PDB entry 3O8C | X-ray diffraction, 2.00 A resolution | chains A and B of the 3 polymer chains in the assembly

== Chain A (and B) ==
Protein: HCV NS3 protease/helicase
Source organism: Hepatitis C virus subtype 1b
Notes: EC 3.4.21.98, 3.6.1.15, 3.6.4.13; chain B of this document is another copy of the same molecule, construct and numbering; everything in this record applies to it too
UniProtKB: Q99AU2 (Q99AU2_9HEPC); residues 3-631 here correspond to UniProt positions 1029-1657 (UniProt number = residue number + 1026)
Sequence (666 residues; numbered -36 to 631; 2 numbers in that range are skipped by the numbering (no residue carries them; nothing is unmodelled there); the number before each row is that of its first residue; numbers below 1 keep their minus sign (Met-36 is residue -36)):
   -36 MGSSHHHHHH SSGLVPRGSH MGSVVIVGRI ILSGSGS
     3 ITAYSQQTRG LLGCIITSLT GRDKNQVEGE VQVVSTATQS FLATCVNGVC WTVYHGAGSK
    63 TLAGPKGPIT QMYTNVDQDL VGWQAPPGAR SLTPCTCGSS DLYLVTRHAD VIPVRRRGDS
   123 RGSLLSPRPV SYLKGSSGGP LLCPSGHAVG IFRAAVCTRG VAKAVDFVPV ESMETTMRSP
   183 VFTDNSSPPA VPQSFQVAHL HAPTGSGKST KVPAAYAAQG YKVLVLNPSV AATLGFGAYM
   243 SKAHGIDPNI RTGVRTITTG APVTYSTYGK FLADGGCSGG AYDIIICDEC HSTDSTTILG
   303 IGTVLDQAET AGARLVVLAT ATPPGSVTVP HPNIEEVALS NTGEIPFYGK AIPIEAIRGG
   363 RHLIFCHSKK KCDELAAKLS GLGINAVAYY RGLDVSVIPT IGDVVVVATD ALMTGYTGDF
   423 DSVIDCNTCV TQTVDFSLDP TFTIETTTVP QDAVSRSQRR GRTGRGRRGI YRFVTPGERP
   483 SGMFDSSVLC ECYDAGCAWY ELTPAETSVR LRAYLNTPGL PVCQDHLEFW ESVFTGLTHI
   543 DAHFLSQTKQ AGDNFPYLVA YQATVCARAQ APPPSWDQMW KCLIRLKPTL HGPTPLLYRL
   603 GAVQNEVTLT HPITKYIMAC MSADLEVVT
Disordered / not traced: -36 to -16
Sequence notes: expression tag (-36 to 0)
Reported in the primary citation:
  - binding site for the 6-nt RNA strand: Val232, Gly255, Thr269, Lys272, Lys371, Arg393, Thr411, Thr416, Trp501
  - mutagenesis - T269A, T411A: decreased binding to ssRNA (citing earlier work)
  - mutagenesis - T269A, T411A: abolished catalytic activity (helicase activity) (citing earlier work)
  - catalytic residues: Glu291, Gln460, Arg464, Arg467 (proposed by the authors, not directly observed)

== How chain A and chain B interact ==
Contacting residue pairs - 37 pairs, chain A then chain B:
  Tyr6(A) with Pro348(B), hydrophobic
  Ser7(A) with Gly351(B)
  Gln8(A) with Gly351(B)
  Gln9(A) with Asn343(B), hydrogen bond (backbone-side chain); Gly351(B), hydrogen bond (backbone-backbone); Lys352(B), hydrogen bond (backbone-side chain)
  Leu13(A) with Ile17(B), hydrophobic
  Leu14(A) with Leu14(B), hydrophobic; Ile17(B), hydrophobic; Leu21(B), hydrophobic
  Ile17(A) with Leu13(B), hydrophobic; Leu14(B), hydrophobic
  Leu21(A) with Leu14(B), hydrophobic
  Asp112(A) with Lys372(B), salt bridge
  Pro129(A) with Gln606(B)
  Arg161(A) with Gln606(B); Asn607(B); Glu608(B)
  Val163(A) with Val605(B)
  Asn343(A) with Gln9(B), hydrogen bond (side chain-backbone); Thr10(B)
  Pro348(A) with Tyr6(B), hydrophobic
  Gly351(A) with Ser7(B); Gln8(B); Gln9(B), hydrogen bond (backbone-backbone)
  Lys352(A) with Gln9(B), hydrogen bond (side chain-backbone)
  Leu440(A) with Asp441(B)
  Asp441(A) with Leu440(B)
  Val605(A) with Val163(B)
  Gln606(A) with Pro129(B); Arg161(B), hydrogen bond (backbone-side chain); Lys165(B)
  Asn607(A) with Arg161(B)
  Glu608(A) with Arg161(B)
  Leu611(A) with Leu611(B), hydrophobic; Met620(B), hydrophobic
  Thr612(A) with Lys617(B)
Other interface residues (no listed pair), chain A (29 interface residues in all): Ile18, Pro131, Lys165, Ser439, Met620
Other interface residues (no listed pair), chain B (31 interface residues in all): Ile18, Ser439, Arg601, Ala604

== In short ==
Chain A and chain B form an interface of 29 and 31 residues respectively; the contacts include 7 hydrogen
bonds and 1 salt bridge. Among the polar pairs are Asp112(A)-Lys372(B), Gln9(A)-Asn343(B) and
Gln9(A)-Lys352(B). The paper reports catalytic residues Glu291(A), Gln460(A) and Arg464(A) among others; T269A
and T411A of chain A reduce binding to ssRNA.
Both chains are HCV NS3 protease/helicase (Hepatitis C virus subtype 1b). Entry 3O8C (Visualizing
ATP-dependent RNA Translocation by the NS3 Helicase from HCV) was determined by X-ray diffraction, deposited
together with 3O8B, 3O8D and 3O8R.
